Entry 9B1Y (electron microscopy, 2.47 A resolution); this record covers chains Y and f of the 51 polymer chains in the assembly.

== Chain Y ==
Molecule: 23S rRNA
From: Mycolicibacterium smegmatis
Sequence (3038 nucleotides; numbered 2 to 3120; 81 numbers in that range are skipped by the numbering (no residue carries them; nothing is unmodelled there); the number before each row is that of its first residue):
     2 AAGUGUUUAAGGGCGCAUGGUGGAUGCCUUGGCACUGGGAGCCGAUGAAG
    52 GACGUAGGAGGCUGCGAUAAGCCUCGGGGAGCUGUCAACCGAGCGUUGAU
   102 CCGAGGAUGUCCGAAUGGGGAAACCCGGCACGAGUGAUGUCGUGUCACCA
   152 GGCGCUGAAUAUAUAGGCGUCUGGGGGGAACGCGGGGAAGUGAAACAUCU
   202 CAGUACCCGUAGGAAGAGAAAACAAAAUGUGAUUCCGUGAGUAGUGGCGA
   252 GCGAAAGCGGAGGAUGGCUAAACCGUAUGCAUGUGAUACCGGGUAGGGGU
   302 UGUGUGUGCGGGGUUGUGGGACCUAUCUUUCCGGCUCUACCUGGCUGGAG
   352 GGCAGUGAGAAAAUGUUGUGGUUAGCGGAAAUGGCUUGGGAUGGCCUGCC
   402 GUAGACGGUGAGAGCCCGGUACGUGAAAACCCGACGUCUGUCUUGAUGGU
   452 GUUCCCGAGUAGCAGCGGGCCCGUGGAAUCUGCUGUGAAUCUGCCGGGAC
   502 CACCCGGUAAGCCUGAAUACUUCCCAGUGACCGAUAGCGGAUUAGUACCG
   552 UGAGGGAAUGGUGAAAAGUACCCCGGGAGGGGAGUGAAAGAGUACCUGAA
   602 ACCGUGCGCUUACAAUCCGUCAGAGCCCUCGACGUGUCGUGGGGUGAUGG
   652 CGUGCCUUUUGAAGAAUGAGCCUGCGAGUCAGGGACAUGUCGCGAGGUUA
   702 ACCCGGGUGGGGUAGCCGCAGCGAAAGCGAGUCUGAAUAGGGCGUAUCCA
   752 CACAAGAGUGUGUGGUGUAGUGGUGUGUUCUGGACCCGAAGCGGAGUGAU
   802 CUACCCAUGGCCAGGGUGAAGCGCGGGUAAGACCGCGUGGAGGCCCGAAC
   852 CCACUUAGGUUGAAGACUGAGGGGAUGAGCUGUGGGUAGGGGUGAAAGGC
   902 CAAUCAAACUCCGUGAUAGCUGGUUCUCCCCGAAAUGCAUUUAGGUGCAG
   952 CGUCGCAUGUUUCUUGCCGGAGGUAGAGCUACUGGAUGGCCGAUGGGCCC
  1002 CACAGGGUUACUGACGUCAGCCAAACUCCGAAUGCCGGUAAGUCCAAGAG
  1052 UGCGGCAGUGAGACGGCGGGGGAUAAGCUCCGUGCGUCGAGAGGGAAACA
  1102 GCCCAGAUCGCCGGCUAAGGCCCCUAAGCGUGUGCUAAGUGGAAAAGGAU
  1152 GUGCAGUCGCGAAGACAACCAGGAGGUUGGCUUAGAAGCAGCCACCCUUG
  1202 AAAGAGUGCGUAAUAGCUCACUGGUCAAGUGAUUGUGCGCCGAUAAUGUA
  1252 GCGGGGCUCAAGCACACCGCCGAAGCCGCGGCAGCCAACGUGUUGGCUGG
  1302 GUAGGGGAGCGUCCUGCAUCCGGUGAAGCCGCCGAGUGAUCGAGUGGUGG
  1352 AGGGUGUGGGAGUGAGAAUGCAGGCAUGAGUAGCGAUUAGGCAAGUGAGA
  1402 ACCUUGCCCGCCGAAAGACCAAGGGUUCCUGGGCCAGGCCAGUCCGCCCA
  1452 GGGUGAGUCGGGACCUAAGGCGAGGCCGACAGGCGUAGUCGAUGGACAAC
  1502 GGGUUGAUAUUCCCGUACCCGUGUAUGUGCGUCCAUGAUGAAUCAGCGGU
  1552 ACUAACCAUCCAAAACCACCGUGACCGCACCUUUCGGGGUGUGGCGUUGG
  1602 UGGGGCUGCAUGGGACCUUCGUUGGUAGUAGUCAAGCGAUGGGGUGACGC
  1652 AGGAAGGUAGCCGUACCGGUCAGUGGUAAUACCGGGGUAAGCCUGUAGGG
  1702 AGUCAGAUAGGUAAAUCCGUCUGGCAUAUAUCCUGAGAGGUGAUGCAUAG
  1752 CCGAGUGAGGCGAAUUCGGUGAUCCUAUGCUGCCGAGAAAAGCCUCUAGC
  1802 GAGGACAUACACGGCCCGUACCCCAAACCAACACAGGUGGUCAGGUAGAG
  1852 AAUACUAAGGCGUACGAGUGAACUAUGGUUAAGGAACUCGGCAAAAUGCC
  1902 CCCGUAACUUCGGGAGAAGGGGGACCCACAUGGCGUGUAAGCCUUUACGG
  1952 CCCAAGCGUGAGUGGGUGGCACAAACCAGUGAGAAGCGACUGUUUACUAA
  2002 AAACACAGGUCCGUGCGAAGUCGCAAGACGAUGUAUACGGACUGACGCCU
  2052 GCCCGGUGCUGGAAGGUUAAGAGGACCCGUUAACUCCCUUUGGGGGUGAA
  2102 GCGGAGAAUUUAAGCCCCAGUAAACGGCGGUGGUAACUAUAACCAUCCUA
  2152 AGGUAGCGAAAUUCCUUGUCGGGUAAGUUCCGACCUGCACGAAUGGCGUA
  2202 ACGACUUCUCAACUGUCUCAACCAUAGACUCGGCGAAAUUGCACUACGAG
  2252 UAAAGAUGCUCGUUACGCGCGGCAGGACGAAAAGACCCCGGGACCUUCAC
  2302 UACAACUUGGUAUUGGUGCUCGAU
  2407 CGUAUUGGGCCUCUAACCUCGGACCGUAUAUCCGGUUCAGGGACAGUGCC
  2457 UGGUGGGUAGUUUAACUGGGGCGGUUGCCUCCUAAAAUGUAACGGAGGCG
  2507 CCCAAAGGUUCCCUCAACCUGGACGGCAAUCAGGUGUUGAGUGUAAGUGC
  2557 ACAAGGGAGCUUGACUGCGAGACGGACAUGUCGAGCAGGGACGAAAGUCG
  2607 GGACUAGUGAUCCGGCACCUCUGAGUGGAAGGGGUGUCGCUCAACGGAUA
  2657 AAAGGUACCCCGGGGAUAACAGGCUGAUCUUCCCCAAGAGUCCAUAUCGA
  2707 CGGGAUGGUUUGGCACCUCGAUGUCGGCUCGUCGCAUCCUGGGGCUGGAG
  2757 CAGGUCCCAAGGGUUGGGCUGUUCGCCCAUUAAAGCGGCACGCGAGCUGG
  2807 GUUUAGAACGUCGUGAGACAGUUCGGUCUCUAUCCGCCGCGCGCGUCAGA
  2857 AGCUUGAGGAAACCUGUCCCUAGUACGAGAGGACCGGGACGGACGAACCU
  2907 CUGGUAUACCAGUUGUCCCACCAGGGGCACGGCUGGAUAGCCACGUUCGG
  2957 ACAGGAUAACCGCUGAAAGCAUCUAAGCGGGAAACCUCUUCCAAGACCAG
  3007 GCUUCUCACCCUCUAGGAGGGAUAAGGCCCCCCGCAGACCACGGGAUUGA
  3057 UAGACCAGACCUGGAAGCCUAGUAAUAGGUGCAGGGAACUGGCACUAACC
  3107 GGCCGAAAACUUAC
Ion coordination: Mg2+ site 1: G13, G14, U611; Mg2+ site 2: G77, G78; Mg2+ site 3: A105, G106; Mg2+ site 4 near G106 (its only coordinating residue here); Mg2+ site 5: U109, G110; Mg2+ site 6 near U117 (its only coordinating residue here); Mg2+ site 7 near G153 (its only coordinating residue here); Mg2+ site 8: U163, A164; Mg2+ site 9 near G176 (its only coordinating residue here); Mg2+ site 10: G191, U2467; Mg2+ site 11: U192, U201, C202; Mg2+ site 12: G193, A194; 308 more Mg2+ sites not listed

== Chain f ==
Name: 50S ribosomal protein L13
From: Mycolicibacterium smegmatis
UniProtKB: A0A653FEZ4 (A0A653FEZ4_MYCSM); residues 2-147 here = UniProt positions 2-147
Amino-acid sequence (146 residues; row label = number of the first residue in the row):
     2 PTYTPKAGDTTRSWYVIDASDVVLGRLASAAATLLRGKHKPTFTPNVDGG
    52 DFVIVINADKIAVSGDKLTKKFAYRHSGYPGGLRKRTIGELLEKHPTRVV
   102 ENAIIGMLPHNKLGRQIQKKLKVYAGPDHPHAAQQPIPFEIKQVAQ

== How chain Y and chain f interact ==
Residue-residue contacts - 85 pairs, chain Y then chain f:
  A3(Y) - Gln135(f)  hydrogen bond to the sugar
  G4(Y) - His132(f)  salt bridge to the phosphate
  G4(Y) - Gln135(f)  base contact
  U5(Y) - Lys123(f)  salt bridge to the phosphate
  C614(Y) - Lys113(f)  hydrogen bond to the phosphate
  C614(Y) - Arg116(f)  base contact
  A615(Y) - Lys113(f)  salt bridge to the phosphate
  A615(Y) - Arg116(f)  base contact
  A616(Y) - Arg116(f)  salt bridge to the phosphate
  G624(Y) - Thr5(f)  sugar contact
  G624(Y) - Asn47(f)  sugar contact
  A625(Y) - Lys7(f)  phosphate contact
  A625(Y) - Ala8(f)  hydrogen bond to the sugar
  U649(Y) - Asn47(f)  hydrogen bond to the sugar
  U649(Y) - Leu114(f)  sugar contact
  G650(Y) - Pro46(f)  sugar contact
  G650(Y) - Asn47(f)  sugar contact
  G650(Y) - Asn112(f)  hydrogen bond to the phosphate
  G650(Y) - Lys113(f)  hydrogen bond to the phosphate
  G650(Y) - Leu114(f)  hydrogen bond to the phosphate
  G651(Y) - Asn112(f)  hydrogen bond to the phosphate
  C1113(Y) - Pro2(f)  base contact
  C1113(Y) - Thr3(f)  hydrogen bond to the base
  C1123(Y) - Ser30(f)  hydrogen bond to the sugar
  C1124(Y) - Thr34(f)  sugar contact
  C1124(Y) - Lys39(f)  hydrogen bond to the phosphate
  C1124(Y) - Met108(f)  hydrogen bond to the sugar
  C1125(Y) - Arg37(f)  salt bridge to the phosphate
  C1125(Y) - Lys39(f)  salt bridge to the phosphate
  C1125(Y) - Met108(f)  sugar contact
  C1125(Y) - Pro110(f)  sugar contact
  U1126(Y) - Arg37(f)  salt bridge to the phosphate
  A1127(Y) - Lys39(f)  salt bridge to the phosphate
  G1129(Y) - Gln147(f)  hydrogen bond to the phosphate
  C1130(Y) - Arg27(f)  hydrogen bond to the base
  C1130(Y) - Gln144(f)  sugar contact
  C1130(Y) - Val145(f)  phosphate contact
  C1130(Y) - Gln147(f)  hydrogen bond to the phosphate
  G1131(Y) - Gln144(f)  hydrogen bond to the phosphate
  G1131(Y) - Gln147(f)  hydrogen bond to the sugar
  U1132(Y) - Gln147(f)  sugar contact
  G1140(Y) - Lys68(f)  hydrogen bond to the base
  G1249(Y) - His77(f)  hydrogen bond to the base
  G1249(Y) - Pro81(f)  phosphate contact
  G1249(Y) - Gly82(f)  hydrogen bond to the phosphate
  G1249(Y) - Leu84(f)  sugar contact
  U1250(Y) - Tyr75(f)  sugar contact
  U1250(Y) - Leu84(f)  phosphate contact
  G1255(Y) - Gly107(f)  base contact
  G1256(Y) - Ala104(f)  hydrogen bond to the sugar
  G1256(Y) - Gly107(f)  sugar contact
  G1256(Y) - Met108(f)  hydrogen bond to the base
  G1257(Y) - Gly26(f)  hydrogen bond to the phosphate
  G1257(Y) - Asn103(f)  phosphate contact
  G1257(Y) - Ala104(f)  phosphate contact
  C1258(Y) - Leu25(f)  phosphate contact
  C1258(Y) - Gly26(f)  hydrogen bond to the phosphate
  C1258(Y) - Lys68(f)  salt bridge to the phosphate
  U1259(Y) - Val24(f)  phosphate contact
  U1259(Y) - Arg27(f)  salt bridge to the phosphate
  U1259(Y) - Ser65(f)  hydrogen bond to the phosphate
  U1259(Y) - Lys68(f)  salt bridge to the phosphate
  C1260(Y) - Asp22(f)  base contact
  C1260(Y) - Ser65(f)  phosphate contact
  C1260(Y) - Gly66(f)  phosphate contact
  A1261(Y) - Arg27(f)  hydrogen bond to the phosphate
  A1262(Y) - Gly26(f)  hydrogen bond to the base
  A1262(Y) - Arg27(f)  salt bridge to the phosphate
  A1262(Y) - Ser30(f)  base contact
  G2263(Y) - His111(f)  salt bridge to the phosphate
  A2266(Y) - Arg116(f)  base contact
  U2738(Y) - Pro81(f)  phosphate contact
  C2739(Y) - Pro81(f)  phosphate contact
  C2739(Y) - Gly82(f)  phosphate contact
  G2865(Y) - Arg76(f)  salt bridge to the phosphate
  G2865(Y) - Ser78(f)  hydrogen bond to the phosphate
  G2865(Y) - Tyr80(f)  hydrogen bond to the sugar
  A2866(Y) - Ser78(f)  hydrogen bond to the phosphate
  A2866(Y) - Tyr80(f)  sugar contact
  A2866(Y) - Arg85(f)  salt bridge to the phosphate
  C2992(Y) - Arg85(f)  salt bridge to the phosphate
  C3004(Y) - Arg99(f)  base contact
  C3004(Y) - Lys120(f)  phosphate contact
  U3118(Y) - Ala134(f)  base contact
  U3118(Y) - Gln136(f)  sugar contact
Also at the interface, not in a pair above, chain Y (49 interface residues in all): A623, U1248, A2863, G2864, C2991, U2993, C3003, U3117
Also at the interface, not in a pair above, chain f (58 interface residues in all): Pro6, Gly83, Lys86, Arg87, His96, Glu102, Leu109, Gln119, Pro131, Ile142

== Overview ==
49 residues of chain Y and 58 residues of chain f are in contact; the contacts include 30 hydrogen bonds and
16 salt bridges. Among the polar pairs are C1113(Y)-Thr3(f), C1130(Y)-Arg27(f) and G1140(Y)-Lys68(f). The Mg2+
site 1 is built by G13(Y), G14(Y) and U611(Y).
Chain Y is 23S rRNA and chain f is 50S ribosomal protein L13, both from Mycolicibacterium smegmatis; the
structure, WT strain WT mycobacterial ribosome, was determined by electron microscopy.
